8WXE - chains m and n of the 8 polymer chains in the assembly; structure by electron microscopy, 4.00 A resolution.

# Chain m
Name: Signal peptide, flag tag, T cell receptor delta variable 1, T cell receptor delta constant
Source organism: Homo sapiens
UniProtKB: chimeric construct of A0A1B0GX56, B7Z8K6: residues 21-114 from A0A1B0GX56 (TRDV1_HUMAN) positions 21-114 (same numbers); residues 138-290 from B7Z8K6 positions 1-153 (UniProt number = residue number - 137)
Sequence (307 residues; row label = number of the first residue in the row; numbers below 1 keep their minus sign (Met-16 is residue -16)):
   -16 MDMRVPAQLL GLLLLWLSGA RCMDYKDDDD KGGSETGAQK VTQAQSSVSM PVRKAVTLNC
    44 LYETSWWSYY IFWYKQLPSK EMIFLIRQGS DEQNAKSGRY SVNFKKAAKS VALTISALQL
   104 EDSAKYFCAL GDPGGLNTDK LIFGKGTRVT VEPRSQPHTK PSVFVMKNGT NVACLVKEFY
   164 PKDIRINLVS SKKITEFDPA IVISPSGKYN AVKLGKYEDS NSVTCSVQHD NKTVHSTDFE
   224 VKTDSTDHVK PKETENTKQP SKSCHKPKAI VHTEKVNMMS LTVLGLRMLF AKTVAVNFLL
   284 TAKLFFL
Disordered / not traced: -16 to 255, 290
Sequence notes: linker (115-137)
Swiss-Prot annotation at these positions:
  - glycosylation (N-linked (GlcNAc...) asparagine): Asn151, Asn214

# Chain n
Name: Signal peptide, flag tag, T cell receptor gamma variable 5, T cell receptor gamma constant 1
Source organism: Homo sapiens
UniProtKB: chimeric construct of A0A0B4J1U4, P0CF51: residues 4-103 from A0A0B4J1U4 (TRGV5_HUMAN) positions 19-118 (UniProt number = residue number + 15); residues 125-297 from P0CF51 positions 1-173 (UniProt number = residue number - 124)
Sequence (331 residues; numbered -33 to 297; the number before each row is that of its first residue; numbers below 1 keep their minus sign (Met-33 is residue -33)):
   -33 MDMRVPAQLL GLLLLWLSGA RCMDYKDDDD KGGSETGSSN LEGGTKSVTR PTRSSAEITC
    27 DLTVINAFYI HWYLHQEGKA PQRLLYYDVS NSKDVLESGL SPGKYETHTP RRWSWILILH
    87 NLIENDSGVY YCATWDRGNP KTHYYKKLFG SGTTLVVTDK QLDADVSPKP TIFLPSIAET
   147 KLQKAGTYLC LLEKFFPDVI KIHWQEKKSN TILGSQEGNT MKTNDTYMKF SWLTVPEKSL
   207 DKEHRCIVRH ENNKNGVDQE IIFPPIKTDV ITMDPKDNCS KDANDTLLLQ LTNTSAYYMY
   267 LLLLLKSVVY FAIITCCLLR RTAFCCNGEK S
Disordered / not traced: -33 to 251, 289-297
Sequence notes: engineered mutation Glu72 (Tyr87 in A0A0B4J1U4), His86 (Arg101 in A0A0B4J1U4); linker (104-124)
Swiss-Prot annotation at these positions:
  - glycosylation (N-linked (GlcNAc...) asparagine): Asn91, Asn190, Asn244, Asn250, Asn259

# How chain m and chain n interact
Contacting residue pairs - 27 pairs, chain m then chain n:
  Lys258(m) - Gln256(n)
  Val259(m) - Leu255(n)  hydrophobic
  Val259(m) - Gln256(n)
  Met262(m) - Asn259(n)  hydrogen bond (backbone-side chain)
  Met262(m) - Thr260(n)
  Met262(m) - Tyr263(n)  hydrophobic
  Ser263(m) - Asn259(n)
  Thr265(m) - Tyr263(n)
  Val266(m) - Asn259(n)
  Leu269(m) - Tyr263(n)  hydrophobic
  Leu269(m) - Tyr266(n)
  Leu269(m) - Leu267(n)
  Arg270(m) - Tyr266(n)
  Leu272(m) - Leu270(n)  hydrophobic
  Phe273(m) - Leu269(n)  hydrophobic
  Phe273(m) - Leu270(n)  hydrophobic
  Thr276(m) - Leu270(n)
  Thr276(m) - Ser273(n)
  Val279(m) - Phe277(n)  hydrophobic
  Asn280(m) - Ser273(n)  hydrogen bond
  Asn280(m) - Tyr276(n)
  Asn280(m) - Phe277(n)
  Leu283(m) - Phe277(n)  hydrophobic
  Thr284(m) - Tyr276(n)  hydrogen bond
  Thr284(m) - Ile280(n)
  Leu287(m) - Leu284(n)  hydrophobic
  Leu287(m) - Arg287(n)
Other interface residues (no listed pair), chain n (16 interface residues in all): Ala262

# Summary
Chain m and chain n each contribute 16 residues to their interface, with 3 hydrogen bonds. Among the polar
pairs are Met262(m)-Asn259(n), Asn280(m)-Ser273(n) and Thr284(m)-Tyr276(n).
Here chain m is Signal peptide, flag tag, T cell receptor delta variable 1, T cell receptor delta constant and
chain n is Signal peptide, flag tag, T cell receptor gamma variable 5, T cell receptor gamma constant 1, both
from Homo sapiens. Entry 8WXE (Vgamma5Vdelta1 EH TCR-CD3 complex) was determined by electron microscopy
together with 8JBV, 8JC0, 8JCB, 8WY0, 8WYI and 8YC0 from the same study.
